PDB entry 7KEJ | electron microscopy, 3.80 A resolution | chains B and H of the 12 polymer chains in the assembly

[Chain B]
Protein: Virion spike glycoprotein
From: Ebola virus
UniProt: A0A1C4HDV6 (A0A1C4HDV6_9MONO); residue numbers follow UniProt; this construct covers 32-309
Amino-acid sequence (313 residues; numbered -3 to 309; the number before each row is that of its first residue; numbers below 1 keep their minus sign (Met-3 is residue -3)):
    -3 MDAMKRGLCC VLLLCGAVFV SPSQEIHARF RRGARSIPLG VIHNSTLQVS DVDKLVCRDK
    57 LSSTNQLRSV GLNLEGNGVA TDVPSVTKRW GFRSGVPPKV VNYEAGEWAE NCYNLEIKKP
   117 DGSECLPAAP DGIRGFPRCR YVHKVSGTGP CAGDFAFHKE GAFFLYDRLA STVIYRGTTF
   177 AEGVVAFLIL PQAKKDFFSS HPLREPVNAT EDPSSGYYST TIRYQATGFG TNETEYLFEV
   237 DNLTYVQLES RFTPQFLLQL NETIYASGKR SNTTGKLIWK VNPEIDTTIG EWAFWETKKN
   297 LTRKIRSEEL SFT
Not modelled in the structure: -3 to 31, 187-212, 293-309
Sequence notes: expression tag (-3 to 31)
Disulfide bonds: Cys108-Cys135, Cys121-Cys147
Covalently attached groups: N-acetylglucosamine (NAG) linked to Asn228, Asn257, Asn268

[Chain H]
Protein: Antibody Fab heavy chain (HC) BDBV-289
From: Homo sapiens
Notes: antibody fragment or engineered binder
Amino-acid sequence (251 residues; numbered -18 to 232; the number before each row is that of its first residue; numbers below 1 keep their minus sign (Met-18 is residue -18)):
   -18 MELGLRWVFL VAILEGVQCQ VQLVQSGAEV KKPGSSVKVS CKASGATFGS DTVTWVRQAP
    42 GQGLEWMGGI IPFFGEANYA QRFQGRVTIT ADKSTNTAYM ELSSLRSEDT AVYFCARQIN
   102 EMATFGEIHY YTYMDVWGQG TLVTVSSAST KGPSVFPLAP SSKSTSGGTA ALGCLVKDYF
   162 PEPVTVSWNS GALTSGVHTF PAVLQSSGLY SLSSVVTVPS SSLGTQTYIC NVNHKPSNTK
   222 VDKRVEPKSC D
Not modelled in the structure: -18 to 1, 131-232
Disulfide bonds: Cys22-Cys96

[Interface between chain B and chain H]
Pairs across the interface (44):
  Gln221(B) - Phe55(H)
  Thr223(B) - Phe54(H)
  Glu231(B) - Gly30(H)
  Glu231(B) - Phe54(H)
  Leu233(B) - Phe54(H)  hydrophobic
  Leu233(B) - Phe55(H)  hydrophobic
  Tyr241(B) - Phe55(H)
  Gln243(B) - Ser31(H)  hydrogen bond
  Gln243(B) - Asp32(H)
  Phe252(B) - Thr105(H)
  Leu256(B) - Met103(H)  hydrophobic
  Leu256(B) - Thr105(H)
  Thr259(B) - Met103(H)
  Thr259(B) - Ile109(H)
  Ile260(B) - Met103(H)  hydrophobic
  Ile260(B) - Tyr111(H)
  Ser263(B) - Tyr111(H)  hydrogen bond
  Lys265(B) - Tyr111(H)
  Gly271(B) - Glu57(H)
  Lys272(B) - Ile52(H)
  Lys272(B) - Phe55(H)
  Lys272(B) - Glu57(H)  salt bridge
  Leu273(B) - Asn101(H)
  Ile274(B) - Ser31(H)
  Ile274(B) - Ile52(H)  hydrophobic
  Ile274(B) - Phe55(H)  hydrophobic
  Ile274(B) - Asn101(H)  hydrogen bond (backbone-side chain)
  Trp275(B) - Asn101(H)
  Trp275(B) - Glu102(H)
  Trp275(B) - Tyr111(H)  hydrophobic
  Lys276(B) - Asn101(H)  hydrogen bond (backbone-backbone)
  Lys276(B) - Glu102(H)
  Lys276(B) - Met103(H)  hydrogen bond (backbone-backbone)
  Val277(B) - Met103(H)
  Val277(B) - Thr105(H)
  Asn278(B) - Glu102(H)  hydrogen bond
  Asn278(B) - Met103(H)  hydrogen bond (backbone-backbone)
  Asn278(B) - Ala104(H)
  Asn278(B) - Tyr112(H)
  Glu280(B) - Thr105(H)
  Glu280(B) - Phe106(H)
  Ile281(B) - Thr105(H)
  Ile281(B) - Phe106(H)
  Asp282(B) - Phe106(H)
Also at the interface, not in a pair above, chain B (26 interface residues in all): Ala222, Glu229, Pro279
Also at the interface, not in a pair above, chain H (18 interface residues in all): Thr28, Ile100
Interface features reported in the paper:
  - hot spots on chain B (mutagenesis) - W275A: abolished binding to Antibody Fab heavy chain (HC) BDBV-289 (chain H)

[Summary]
The interface between chain B and chain H involves 26 residues on one side and 18 on the other; the contacts
include 7 hydrogen bonds and 1 salt bridge. Polar pairs include Lys272(B)-Glu57(H), Gln243(B)-Ser31(H) and
Ser263(B)-Tyr111(H). The paper reports that W275A of chain B abolishes binding to Antibody Fab heavy chain
(HC) BDBV-289 (chain H).
Chain B is Virion spike glycoprotein (Ebola virus) and chain H is Antibody Fab heavy chain (HC) BDBV-289 (Homo
sapiens); the structure, BDBV-289 bound to EBOV GPdMuc Makona, was determined by electron microscopy,
deposited together with 7KEW, 7KF9 and 7KFG.
